Entry 8WC4 (electron microscopy, 3.10 A resolution); this record covers chains A and S of the 5 polymer chains in the assembly.

# Chain A
Protein: Guanine nucleotide-binding protein G(s) subunit alpha isoforms short
Source organism: Homo sapiens
Chain sequence (362 residues; numbered 0 to 361; the number before each row is that of its first residue; numbering starts at 0):
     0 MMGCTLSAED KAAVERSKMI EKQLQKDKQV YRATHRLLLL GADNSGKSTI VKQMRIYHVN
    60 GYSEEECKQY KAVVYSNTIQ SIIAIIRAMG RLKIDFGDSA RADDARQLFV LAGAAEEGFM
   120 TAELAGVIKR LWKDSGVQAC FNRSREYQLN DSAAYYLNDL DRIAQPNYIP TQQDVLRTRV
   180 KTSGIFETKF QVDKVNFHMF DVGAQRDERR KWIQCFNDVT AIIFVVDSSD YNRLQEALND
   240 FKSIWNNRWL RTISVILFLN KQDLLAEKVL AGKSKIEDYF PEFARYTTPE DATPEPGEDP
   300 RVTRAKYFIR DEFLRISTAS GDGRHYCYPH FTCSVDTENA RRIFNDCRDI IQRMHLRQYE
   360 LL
Not modelled in the structure: 0-2, 56-179, 295-296

# Chain S
Protein: scFv16
Source organism: synthetic construct
Notes: antibody fragment or engineered binder
Chain sequence (285 residues; row label = number of the first residue in the row; note: 14 numbers in that range are skipped by the numbering (no residue carries them; nothing is unmodelled there); a row labelled like 120A-120O holds insertion residues (120A, then the next letters in order); numbers below 1 keep their minus sign (Met-36 is residue -36)):
   -36 MLLVNQSHQG FNKEHTSKMV SAIVLYVLLA AAAHSAFAVQ LVESGGGLVQ PGGSRKLSCS
    24 ASGFAFSSFG MHWVRQAPEK GLEWVAYISS GSGTIYYADT VKGRFTISRD DPKNTLFLQM
    84 TSLRSEDTAM YYCVRSIYYY GSSPFDFWGQ GTTLTVS
120A-120O AGGGGSGGGGSGGGG
   135 SADIVMTQAT SSVPVTPGES VSISCRSSKS LLHSNGNTYL YWFLQRPGQS PQLLIYRMSN
   195 LASGVPDRFS GSGSGTAFTL TISRLEAEDV GVYYCMQHLE YPLTFGAGTK LEL
Not modelled in the structure: -36 to 1, 10-16, 85-94, 120A-120O, 247
Disulfide bonds: Cys22-Cys96, Cys159-Cys229

# How chain A and chain S interact
Contacting residue pairs (20):
  Thr4(A) - His167(S)
  Ser6(A) - His167(S)
  Ser6(A) - Tyr173(S)  hydrogen bond
  Ala7(A) - His232(S)
  Ala7(A) - Leu233(S)
  Glu8(A) - Tyr101(S)
  Glu8(A) - Pro107(S)
  Glu8(A) - Tyr173(S)
  Glu8(A) - Tyr175(S)  hydrogen bond
  Glu8(A) - Arg191(S)  salt bridge
  Glu8(A) - His232(S)
  Asp9(A) - Asn169(S)
  Ala11(A) - Tyr101(S)  hydrophobic
  Glu14(A) - Ser52(S)  hydrogen bond
  Glu14(A) - Thr57(S)  hydrogen bond
  Arg15(A) - Ile100(S)
  Arg15(A) - Tyr101(S)
  Arg15(A) - Tyr102(S)
  Met18(A) - Ser53(S)
  Met18(A) - Gly54(S)
Interface residues without a listed pair, chain A (11 interface residues in all): Leu5, Ala12
Interface residues without a listed pair, chain S (16 interface residues in all): Gly56

# In short
11 residues of chain A and 16 residues of chain S are in contact; the contacts include 4 hydrogen bonds and 1
salt bridge. Polar pairs include Glu8(A)-Arg191(S), Ser6(A)-Tyr173(S) and Glu8(A)-Tyr175(S).
Here chain A is Guanine nucleotide-binding protein G(s) subunit alpha isoforms short (Homo sapiens) and chain
S is scFv16 (synthetic construct). Entry 8WC4 (Cryo-EM structure of the ZH8651-bound mTAAR1-Gs complex) was
determined by electron microscopy together with 8WC3, 8WC5, 8WC6, 8WC7, 8WC8, 8WC9, 8WCA and 8WCB from the
same study.
